PDB entry 1RMH | X-ray diffraction, 2.40 A resolution | chains A and C of the 4 polymer chains in the assembly

== Chain A ==
Protein: Cyclophilin A
From: Homo sapiens
UniProtKB: P05092 (CYPH_HUMAN); residues 2-165 here correspond to UniProt positions 1-164 (UniProt number = residue number - 1)
Chain sequence (164 residues; row label = number of the first residue in the row):
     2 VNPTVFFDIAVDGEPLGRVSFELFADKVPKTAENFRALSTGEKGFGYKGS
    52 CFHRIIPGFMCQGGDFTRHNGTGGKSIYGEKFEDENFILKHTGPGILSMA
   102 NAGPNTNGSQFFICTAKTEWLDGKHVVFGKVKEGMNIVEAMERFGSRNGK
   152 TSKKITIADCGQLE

== Chain C ==
Protein: Aapf peptide substrate
Chain sequence (6 residues; row label = number of the first residue in the row):
     1 XAAPFX
Modified / non-standard residues: SIN (succinic acid) at position 1; NIT (4-nitroaniline) at position 6

== Chain A / chain C interface ==
Residue-residue contacts (22; chain A residue first):
  Arg55(A) with Ala2(C), hydrogen bond (side chain-backbone); Pro4(C), hydrogen bond (side chain-backbone)
  Ile57(A) with NIT_6(C)
  Phe60(A) with Pro4(C), hydrophobic; Phe5(C); NIT_6(C)
  Met61(A) with Pro4(C), hydrophobic
  Gln63(A) with SIN_1(C); Pro4(C)
  Gly72(A) with SIN_1(C)
  Ala101(A) with Ala3(C)
  Asn102(A) with SIN_1(C); Ala2(C); Ala3(C), hydrogen bond (backbone-backbone)
  Gln111(A) with SIN_1(C)
  Phe113(A) with Pro4(C)
  Trp121(A) with Phe5(C), hydrogen bond (side chain-backbone); NIT_6(C)
  Leu122(A) with Pro4(C), hydrophobic
  His126(A) with Ala3(C); Pro4(C)
  Arg148(A) with NIT_6(C)
Also at the interface, not in a pair above, chain A (17 interface residues in all): Gly74, Ala103, Thr107

== Summary ==
17 residues of chain A face 6 of chain C across their interface; the contacts include 4 hydrogen bonds. Polar
contacts include Arg55(A)-Ala2(C), Arg55(A)-Pro4(C) and Trp121(A)-Phe5(C).
Here chain A is Cyclophilin A (Homo sapiens) and chain C is Aapf peptide substrate. Entry 1RMH (Recombinant
cyclophilin A from human T cell) was determined by X-ray diffraction.
